PDB entry 9RP9 | X-ray diffraction, 2.10 A resolution | chains A and C of the 3 polymer chains in the assembly

Chain A:
Molecule: von Hippel-Lindau disease tumor suppressor
Source organism: Mus musculus
Reference sequence: Q3TTE7 (Q3TTE7_MOUSE); residues 20-181 here = UniProt positions 20-181
Sequence (164 residues; row label = number of the first residue in the row):
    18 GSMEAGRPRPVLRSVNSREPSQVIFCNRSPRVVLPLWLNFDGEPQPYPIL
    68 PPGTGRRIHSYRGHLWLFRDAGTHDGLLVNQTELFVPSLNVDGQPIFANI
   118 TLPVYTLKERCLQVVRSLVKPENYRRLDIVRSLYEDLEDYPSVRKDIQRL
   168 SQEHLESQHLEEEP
Disordered / not traced: 18-25, 175-181
Construct notes: expression tag (18-19)
Modified residues: Cys-43 (S-oxy cysteine; CSX)

Chain C:
Molecule: Elongin-C
Source organism: Mus musculus
Reference sequence: P83940 (ELOC_MOUSE); residues 17-112 here = UniProt positions 17-112
Sequence (97 residues; each row starts with the number of its first residue):
    16 MMYVKLISSDGHEFIVKREHALTSGTIKAMLSGPGQFAENETNEVNFREI
    66 PSHVLSKVCMYFTYKVRYTNSSTEIPEFPIAPEIALELLMAANFLDC
Disordered / not traced: 49-56
Construct notes: initiating methionine (16)

Interface between chain A and chain C:
Residue-residue contacts - 37 pairs, chain A then chain C:
  Arg-45(A) / Glu-89(C)
  Ser-46(A) / Glu-89(C)
  Pro-47(A) / Glu-92(C)
  Arg-48(A) / Glu-92(C)  salt bridge
  Gln-98(A) / Ser-86(C)
  Gln-98(A) / Ser-87(C)
  Leu-119(A) / Ile-90(C)
  Leu-119(A) / Pro-91(C)
  Leu-119(A) / Glu-92(C)
  Val-121(A) / Tyr-83(C)  hydrophobic
  Val-121(A) / Thr-84(C)
  Tyr-122(A) / Tyr-76(C)  hydrogen bond (backbone-side chain)
  Thr-123(A) / Tyr-76(C)
  Thr-123(A) / Cys-112(C)
  Leu-124(A) / Tyr-76(C)  hydrogen bond (backbone-side chain)
  Leu-124(A) / Phe-93(C)  hydrophobic
  Leu-124(A) / Leu-103(C)  hydrophobic
  Leu-124(A) / Ala-107(C)  hydrophobic
  Leu-124(A) / Cys-112(C)  hydrogen bond (backbone-backbone)
  Lys-125(A) / Leu-104(C)
  Lys-125(A) / Ala-107(C)
  Lys-125(A) / Asn-108(C)  hydrogen bond
  Lys-125(A) / Cys-112(C)  hydrogen bond (backbone-backbone)
  Arg-127(A) / Glu-92(C)  salt bridge
  Arg-127(A) / Phe-93(C)  hydrogen bond (side chain-backbone)
  Arg-127(A) / Ile-95(C)
  Cys-128(A) / Ile-95(C)  hydrophobic
  Cys-128(A) / Leu-103(C)  hydrophobic
  Cys-128(A) / Leu-104(C)
  Leu-129(A) / Leu-104(C)  hydrophobic
  Val-131(A) / Ala-100(C)  hydrophobic
  Leu-135(A) / Pro-97(C)  hydrophobic
  Ile-146(A) / Leu-101(C)  hydrophobic
  Val-147(A) / Met-105(C)  hydrophobic
  Leu-150(A) / Leu-104(C)  hydrophobic
  Leu-150(A) / Met-105(C)  hydrophobic
  Leu-150(A) / Asn-108(C)
Also at the interface, not in a pair above, chain A (26 interface residues in all): Thr-118, Pro-120, Gln-130, Val-132, Leu-144, Ser-149, Asp-153
Also at the interface, not in a pair above, chain C (24 interface residues in all): Val-73, Tyr-79, Lys-80, Thr-88

In short:
26 residues of chain A face 24 of chain C across their interface; the contacts include 6 hydrogen bonds and 2
salt bridges. Among the polar pairs are Arg-48(A)/Glu-92(C), Arg-127(A)/Glu-92(C) and Tyr-122(A)/Tyr-76(C).
Here chain A is von Hippel-Lindau disease tumor suppressor and chain C is Elongin-C, both from Mus musculus.
Entry 9RP9 (Crystal structure of mouse pVHL-ElonginB-ElonginC complex) was determined by X-ray diffraction.
